Entry 6V85 (electron microscopy, 4.38 A resolution (low resolution: residue-level contacts below are approximate; hydrogen-bond / salt-bridge calls are withheld)); this record covers chains B and E of the 6 polymer chains in the assembly.

# Chain B (and E)
Protein: Phosphoprotein
Source organism: Parainfluenza virus 5 (strain W3)
Notes: chain E of this document is another copy of the same molecule, construct and numbering; everything in this record applies to it too
UniProtKB: P11208 (PHOSP_PIV5); residue numbers follow UniProt; this construct covers 1-392
Amino-acid sequence (392 residues; numbered 1 to 392; the number before each row is that of its first residue):
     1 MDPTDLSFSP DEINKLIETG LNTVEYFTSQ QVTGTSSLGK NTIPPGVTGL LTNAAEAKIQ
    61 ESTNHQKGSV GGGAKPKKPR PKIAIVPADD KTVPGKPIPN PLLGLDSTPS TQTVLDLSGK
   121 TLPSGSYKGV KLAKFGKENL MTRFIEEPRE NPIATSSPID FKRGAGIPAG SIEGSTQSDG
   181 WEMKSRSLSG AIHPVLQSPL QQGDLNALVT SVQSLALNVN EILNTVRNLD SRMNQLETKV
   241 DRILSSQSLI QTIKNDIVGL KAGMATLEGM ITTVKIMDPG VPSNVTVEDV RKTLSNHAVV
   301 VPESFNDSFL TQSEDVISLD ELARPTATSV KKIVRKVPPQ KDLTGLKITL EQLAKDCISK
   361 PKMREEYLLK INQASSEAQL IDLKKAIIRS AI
Disordered / not traced: 1-198, 271-392 (chain E: 1-197, 272-392)

# Interface between chain B and chain E
Contacting residue pairs (69):
  L200(B) with L200(E); Q202(E)
  D204(B) with Q202(E); L205(E)
  L205(B) with L205(E)
  A207(B) with V209(E)
  L208(B) with L208(E); V209(E)
  S211(B) with V209(E); V212(E); Q213(E)
  L215(B) with A216(E); V219(E)
  N218(B) with V219(E); L223(E)
  E221(B) with L223(E)
  I222(B) with V219(E); I222(E); L223(E)
  T225(B) with V226(E); R227(E)
  V226(B) with V226(E)
  N228(B) with D230(E)
  L229(B) with V226(E); L229(E); D230(E); M233(E)
  R232(B) with D230(E); M233(E); N234(E)
  M233(B) with M233(E)
  Q235(B) with E237(E)
  L236(B) with M233(E); L236(E); E237(E)
  K239(B) with E237(E); V240(E); D241(E); L244(E)
  R242(B) with L244(E)
  I243(B) with V240(E); I243(E); L244(E); Q247(E)
  S246(B) with Q247(E)
  Q247(B) with Q247(E)
  L249(B) with I250(E); Q251(E)
  I250(B) with I250(E)
  T252(B) with K254(E)
  I253(B) with I250(E); I253(E); K254(E); I257(E)
  D256(B) with K254(E); I257(E); V258(E); K261(E)
  I257(B) with I257(E)
  L260(B) with I257(E); K261(E); M264(E)
  G263(B) with M264(E); E268(E)
  M264(B) with M264(E)
  T266(B) with E268(E)
  L267(B) with M264(E); L267(E); E268(E)
Interface residues without a listed pair, chain B (37 interface residues in all): V212, V219, V240
Interface residues without a listed pair, chain E (38 interface residues in all): Q201, L215, N220, L260

# Summary
37 residues of chain B and 38 residues of chain E are in contact.
Both chains are Phosphoprotein (Parainfluenza virus 5 (strain W3)). Entry 6V85 (Parainfluenza virus 5 L-P
complex) was determined by electron microscopy together with 6V86 and 6VAG from the same study.
